Entry 7ED5 (electron microscopy, 2.98 A resolution); this record covers chains A and D of the 6 polymer chains in the assembly.

[Chain A]
Protein: RNA-directed RNA polymerase
Organism: Severe acute respiratory syndrome coronavirus 2
Notes: EC 2.7.7.48
Reference sequence: P0DTD1 (R1AB_SARS2); residues 1-932 here correspond to UniProt positions 4393-5324 (UniProt number = residue number + 4392)
Amino-acid sequence (956 residues; numbered -23 to 932; the number before each row is that of its first residue; numbers below 1 keep their minus sign (Met-23 is residue -23)):
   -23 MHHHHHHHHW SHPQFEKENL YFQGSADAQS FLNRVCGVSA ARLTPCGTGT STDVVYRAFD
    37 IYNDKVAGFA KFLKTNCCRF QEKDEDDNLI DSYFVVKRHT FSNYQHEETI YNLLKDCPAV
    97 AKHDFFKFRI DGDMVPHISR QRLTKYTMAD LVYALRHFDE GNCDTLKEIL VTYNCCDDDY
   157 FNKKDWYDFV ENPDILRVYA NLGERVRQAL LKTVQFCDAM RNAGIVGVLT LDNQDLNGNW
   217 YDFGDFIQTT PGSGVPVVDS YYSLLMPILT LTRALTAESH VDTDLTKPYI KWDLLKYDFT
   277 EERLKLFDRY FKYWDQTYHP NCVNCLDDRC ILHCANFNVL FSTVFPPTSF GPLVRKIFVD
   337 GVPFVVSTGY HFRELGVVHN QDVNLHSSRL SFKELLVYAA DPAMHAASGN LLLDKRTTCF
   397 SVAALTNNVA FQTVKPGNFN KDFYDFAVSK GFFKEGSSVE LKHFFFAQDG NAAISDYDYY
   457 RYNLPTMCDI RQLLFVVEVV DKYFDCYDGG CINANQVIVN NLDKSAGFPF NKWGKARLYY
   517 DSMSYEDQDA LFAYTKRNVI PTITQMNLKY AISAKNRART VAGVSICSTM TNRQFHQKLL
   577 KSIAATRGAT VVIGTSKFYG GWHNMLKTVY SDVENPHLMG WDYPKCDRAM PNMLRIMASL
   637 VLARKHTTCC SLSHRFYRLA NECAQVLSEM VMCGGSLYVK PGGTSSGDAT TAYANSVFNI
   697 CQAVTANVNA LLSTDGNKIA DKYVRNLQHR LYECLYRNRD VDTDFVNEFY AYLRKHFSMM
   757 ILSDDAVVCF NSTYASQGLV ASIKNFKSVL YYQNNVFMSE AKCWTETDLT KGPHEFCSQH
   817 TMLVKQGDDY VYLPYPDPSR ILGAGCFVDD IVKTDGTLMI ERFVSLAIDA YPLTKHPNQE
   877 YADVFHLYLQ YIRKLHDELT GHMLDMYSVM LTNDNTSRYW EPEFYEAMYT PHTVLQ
Disordered / not traced: -23 to 3, 930-932
Construct notes: initiating methionine (-23); expression tag (-22 to 0)
Ion coordination: Mg2+ site 1: Asn209, Asp218 (together with at-9010); Mg2+ site 2: Asp218 (together with at-9010); Zn2+ site 1: His295, Cys301, Cys306, Cys310; Zn2+ site 2: Cys487, His642, Cys645, Cys646; Mg2+ site 3: Asp618 (together with at-9010)
Ligand contacts:
  - at-9010 (AT9; [[(2R,3R,4R,5R)-5-(2-azanyl-6-oxidanylidene-1H-purin-9-yl)-4-fluoranyl-4-methyl-3-oxidanyl-oxolan-2-yl]methoxy-oxidanyl-phosphoryl] phosphono hydrogen phosphate), molecule 1: Val31, Arg33, Phe35, Lys50, Asn52, Cys53, Arg55, Tyr69, Val71, Lys73, Glu83, Arg116, Leu119, Thr120, Lys121, Thr123, Asp208, Asn209, Asp211, Tyr217, Asp218
  - at-9010 (AT9), molecule 2: Lys545, Arg553, Val557, Asp618, Tyr619, Pro620, Lys621, Cys622, Asp623, Ser682, Gly683, Thr687, Asn691, Ser759, Asp760, Lys798
  - at-9010 (AT9), molecule 3: Ala688, Leu758, Ser759, Asp760, Asp761, Cys813, Ser814
Swiss-Prot annotation at these positions:
  - region: Lys545 to Arg555 (Interaction with RMP Remdesivir), Thr582 to Pro620 (RdRp Palm N-ter)
  - active site: Ser759, Asp760, Asp761
  - binding site (Mn(2+)): Asn209, Asp218
  - binding site (Zn(2+)): His295, Cys301, Cys306, Cys310, Cys487, His642, Cys645, Cys646
  - site: Gln932 (Cleavage)
Reported in the primary citation:
  - binding site for the 20-nt RNA strand: Ser814
  - Mg2+ coordination: Asn209, Asp218, Asp618, Asp760
  - binding site for at-9010: Lys50, Arg55, Lys73, Arg116, Thr120, Tyr217, Lys545, Lys621, Ser682

[Chain D]
Protein: Non-structural protein 8
Organism: Severe acute respiratory syndrome coronavirus 2
Reference sequence: P0DTD1 (R1AB_SARS2); residues 1-198 here correspond to UniProt positions 3943-4140 (UniProt number = residue number + 3942)
Amino-acid sequence (220 residues; row label = number of the first residue in the row; numbers below 1 keep their minus sign (Met-21 is residue -21)):
   -21 MHHHHHHDYK DDDDKENLYF QGAIASEFSS LPSYAAFATA QEAYEQAVAN GDSEVVLKKL
    39 KKSLNVAKSE FDRDAAMQRK LEKMADQAMT QMYKQARSED KRAKVTSAMQ TMLFTMLRKL
    99 DNDALNNIIN NARDGCVPLN IIPLTTAAKL MVVIPDYNTY KNTCDGTTFT YASALWEIQQ
   159 VVDADSKIVQ LSEISMDNSP NLAWPLIVTA LRANSAVKLQ
Disordered / not traced: -21 to 37, 192-198
Construct notes: initiating methionine (-21); expression tag (-20 to 0)
Swiss-Prot annotation at these positions:
  - site: Gln198 (Cleavage)

[Interface between chain A and chain D]
Residue-residue contacts (29):
  Phe415(A) with Met90(D), hydrophobic; Met94(D), hydrophobic
  Lys417(A) with Met90(D); Thr93(D), hydrogen bond; Lys97(D)
  Asp421(A) with Lys97(D), salt bridge
  Ile847(A) with Lys79(D)
  Val848(A) with Ser76(D); Arg80(D)
  Asp851(A) with Arg75(D), salt bridge; Lys79(D), salt bridge
  Thr853(A) with Tyr71(D), hydrogen bond; Arg75(D)
  Leu854(A) with Tyr71(D), hydrophobic; Lys72(D); Arg75(D); Ser76(D)
  Leu895(A) with Lys72(D)
  His898(A) with Tyr71(D); Arg75(D), hydrogen bond
  Met899(A) with Thr68(D)
  Met902(A) with Tyr71(D), hydrophobic
  Tyr903(A) with Met67(D), hydrophobic; Tyr71(D)
  Val905(A) with Met67(D), hydrophobic
  Met906(A) with Asp64(D)
  Leu907(A) with Asp64(D)
  Thr908(A) with Glu60(D), hydrogen bond; Asp64(D), hydrogen bond (backbone-side chain)
Other interface residues (no listed pair), chain A (18 interface residues in all): Thr850
Other interface residues (no listed pair), chain D (17 interface residues in all): Met70, Ala74, Val83

[In short]
The interface between chain A and chain D involves 18 residues on one side and 17 on the other, with 5
hydrogen bonds and 3 salt bridges. Polar contacts include Asp421(A)-Lys97(D), Asp851(A)-Arg75(D) and
Asp851(A)-Lys79(D). From the paper: a binding site for at-9010 at Lys50(A), Arg55(A) and Lys73(A) among
others; a binding site for the 20-nt RNA strand at Ser814(A).
Chain A is RNA-directed RNA polymerase and chain D is Non-structural protein 8, both from Severe acute
respiratory syndrome coronavirus 2; the structure, A dual mechanism of action of AT-527 against SARS-CoV-2
polymerase, was determined by electron microscopy.
